PDB entry 5TUZ | X-ray diffraction, 1.95 A resolution | chains A and B

Chain A (and B):
Name: Histone-lysine N-methyltransferase EHMT1
Organism: Homo sapiens
Notes: EC 2.1.1.-, 2.1.1.43; chain B of this document is another copy of the same molecule, construct and numbering; everything in this record applies to it too
UniProtKB: Q9H9B1 (EHMT1_HUMAN); residue numbers follow UniProt; this construct covers 1006-1266
Amino-acid sequence (261 residues; each row starts with the number of its first residue):
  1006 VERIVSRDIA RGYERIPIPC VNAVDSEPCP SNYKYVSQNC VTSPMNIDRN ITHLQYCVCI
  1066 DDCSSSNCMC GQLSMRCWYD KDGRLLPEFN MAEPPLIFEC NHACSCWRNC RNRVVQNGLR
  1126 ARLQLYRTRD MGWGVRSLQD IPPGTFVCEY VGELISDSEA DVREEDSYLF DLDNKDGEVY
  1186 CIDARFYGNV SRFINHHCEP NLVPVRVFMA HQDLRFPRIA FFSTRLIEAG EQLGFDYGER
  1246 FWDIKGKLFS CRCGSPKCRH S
Not modelled in the structure: 1180-1181 (chain B: 1179-1182)
Ion coordination: Zn2+ site 1: Cys1062, Cys1075, Cys1105, Cys1109; Zn2+ site 2: Cys1062, Cys1064, Cys1068, Cys1073; Zn2+ site 3: Cys1068, Cys1105, Cys1111, Cys1115; Zn2+ site 4: Cys1203, Cys1256, Cys1258, Cys1263
Small-molecule neighbours:
  - 7L6 (6,7-dimethoxy-N-(1-methylpiperidin-4-yl)-2-(morpholin-4-yl)quinazolin-4-amine): Asp1162, Ala1165, Asp1166, Arg1168, Asp1171, Leu1174, Asp1176, Cys1186, Tyr1242, Arg1245, Phe1246, Ile1249, Lys1250
  - S-adenosylmethionine (SAM): Met1136, Gly1137, Trp1138, Ser1172, Tyr1173, Arg1197, Phe1198, Ile1199, Asn1200, His1201, Tyr1242, Phe1246, Trp1247, Phe1254, Ser1255, Cys1256, Arg1257, Cys1258
Swiss-Prot annotation at these positions:
  - region (Interaction with histone H3): Asp1162 to Asp1181, Tyr1242 to Arg1245
  - binding site (Zn(2+)): Cys1062, Cys1064, Cys1068, Cys1073, Cys1075, Cys1105, Cys1109, Cys1111, Cys1115, Cys1203, Cys1256, Cys1258, Cys1263
  - binding site (S-adenosyl-L-methionine): Met1136 to Trp1138, Tyr1173, Asn1200, His1201, Arg1257
  - site: Tyr1155 (Histone H3K9me binding)
  - modified residue: Ser1048 (Phosphoserine)
  - natural variant: Cys1075 (C1075Y: In KLEFS1), Tyr1173 (Y1173F: In a breast cancer sample)
What the authors report for this chain:
  - binding site for 7L6: Asp1171, Asp1176

Chain A / chain B interface:
Residue-residue contacts - 47 pairs, chain A then chain B:
  Arg1012(A) - Trp1112(B)
  Asp1013(A) - Trp1112(B)
  Arg1016(A) - Cys1109(B)  hydrogen bond (side chain-backbone)
  Arg1016(A) - Ser1110(B)  hydrogen bond (side chain-backbone)
  Arg1016(A) - Cys1111(B)  hydrogen bond (side chain-backbone)
  Arg1016(A) - Trp1112(B)
  Arg1016(A) - Arg1113(B)  hydrogen bond (backbone-backbone)
  Gly1017(A) - Trp1112(B)
  Gly1017(A) - Arg1113(B)
  Tyr1018(A) - Asn1106(B)  hydrogen bond (side chain-backbone)
  Tyr1018(A) - His1107(B)
  Tyr1018(A) - Arg1113(B)
  Tyr1018(A) - Arg1118(B)  hydrogen bond
  Lys1039(A) - His1107(B)
  Lys1039(A) - Ala1108(B)
  Lys1039(A) - Cys1109(B)  hydrogen bond (side chain-backbone)
  Val1046(A) - Arg1054(B)
  Val1046(A) - Asn1055(B)
  Val1046(A) - Ile1056(B)  hydrogen bond (backbone-backbone)
  Thr1047(A) - Asn1055(B)  hydrogen bond (backbone-side chain)
  Thr1047(A) - Thr1057(B)
  Arg1054(A) - Val1046(B)
  Asn1055(A) - Val1046(B)
  Asn1055(A) - Thr1047(B)  hydrogen bond (side chain-backbone)
  Ile1056(A) - Val1046(B)  hydrogen bond (backbone-backbone)
  Ile1056(A) - Thr1047(B)
  Ile1056(A) - Tyr1192(B)
  Thr1057(A) - Thr1047(B)
  Thr1057(A) - Tyr1192(B)
  Asn1106(A) - Tyr1018(B)  hydrogen bond (backbone-side chain)
  His1107(A) - Tyr1018(B)
  His1107(A) - Lys1039(B)
  Ala1108(A) - Lys1039(B)  hydrogen bond (backbone-side chain)
  Cys1109(A) - Arg1016(B)
  Cys1109(A) - Lys1039(B)  hydrogen bond (backbone-side chain)
  Ser1110(A) - Arg1016(B)
  Cys1111(A) - Arg1016(B)  hydrogen bond (backbone-side chain)
  Trp1112(A) - Arg1012(B)
  Trp1112(A) - Asp1013(B)
  Trp1112(A) - Arg1016(B)
  Trp1112(A) - Gly1017(B)
  Arg1113(A) - Arg1016(B)  hydrogen bond (backbone-backbone)
  Arg1113(A) - Gly1017(B)
  Arg1113(A) - Tyr1018(B)
  Arg1118(A) - Tyr1018(B)  hydrogen bond
  Tyr1192(A) - Ile1056(B)
  Tyr1192(A) - Thr1057(B)
Other interface residues (no listed pair), chain A (26 interface residues in all): Tyr1040, Val1041, Cys1045, Ser1048
Other interface residues (no listed pair), chain B (26 interface residues in all): Tyr1040, Val1041, Cys1045, Ser1048

In short:
Chain A and chain B each contribute 26 residues to their interface; the contacts include 17 hydrogen bonds.
Polar pairs include Arg1016(A)-Cys1109(B), Arg1016(A)-Ser1110(B) and Arg1016(A)-Cys1111(B). Bound to chain A:
S-adenosylmethionine and compound 7L6. UniProt lists 13 Zn2+-binding residues and 7
S-adenosyl-L-methionine-binding residues on chain A. The paper reports a binding site for 7L6 at Asp1171(A)
and Asp1176(A).
Both chains are Histone-lysine N-methyltransferase EHMT1 (Homo sapiens). Entry 5TUZ (Structure of human GLP
SET-domain (EHMT1) in complex with inhibitor MS0124) was determined by X-ray diffraction (same publication as
5TUY, 5TTG and 5TTF).
